PDB entry 4JI4 | X-ray diffraction, 3.69 A resolution | chains A and K of the 21 polymer chains in the assembly

[Chain A]
Molecule: 16S rRNA
Organism: Thermus thermophilus
Sequence (1522 nucleotides; each row starts with the number of its first residue; note: 42 numbers in that range are skipped by the numbering (no residue carries them; nothing is unmodelled there); a row labelled like 190A-190L holds insertion residues (190A, then the next letters in order); numbering starts at 0):
     0 UUUGUUGGAGAGUUUGAUCCUGGCUCAGGGUGAACGCUGGCGGCGUGCCU
    50 AAGACAUGCAAGUCGUGCGGG
    73 CCGCGGGGUUUU
    88 ACUCCG
    95 UGGUC
   101 AGCGGCGGACGGGUGAGUAACGCGUGGGU
  129A G
   130 ACCUACCCGGAAGAGGGGGACAACCCGGGGAAACUCGGGCUAAUCCCCCA
   180 UGUGGACCCGC
190A-190L CCCUUGGGGUGU
   191 GUCCAAAGGGCUUU
   216 GCCCGCUUCCGGAUGGGCCCGCGUCCCAUCAGCUAGUUGGUGGGGUAAUG
   266 GCCCACCAAGGCGACGACGGGUAGCCGGUCUGAGAGGAUGGCCGGCCACA
   316 GGGGCACUGAGACACGGGCCCCACUCCUACGGGAGGCAGCAGUUAGGAAU
   366 CUUCCGCAAUGGGCGCAAGCCUGACGGAGCGACGCCGCUUGGAGGAAGAA
   416 GCCCUUCGGGGUGUAAACUCCUGAA
   442 CCCGGGACGAAACCCCCGACGA
   474 GGGGACUGACGGUACCGGG
   494 GUAAUAGCGCCGGCCAACUCCGUGCCAGCAGCCGCGGUAAUACGGAGGGC
   544 GCGAGCGUUACCCGGAUUCACUGGGCGUAAAGGGCGUGUAGGCGGCCUGG
   594 GGCGUCCCAUGUGAAAGACCACGGCUCAACCGUGGGGGAGCGUGGGAUAC
   644 GCUCAGGCUAGACGGUGGGAGAGGGUGGUGGAAUUCCCGGAGUAGCGGUG
   694 AAAUGCGCAGAUACCGGGAGGAACGCCGAUGGCGAAGGCAGCCACCUGGU
   744 CCACCCGUGACGCUGAGGCGCGAAAGCGUGGGGAGCAAACCGGAUUAGAU
   794 ACCCGGGUAGUCCACGCCCUAAACGAUGCGCGCUAGGUCUCUGGGUCU
   848 CCUGGGGGCCGAAGCUAACGCGUUAAGCGCGCCGCCUGGGGAGUACGGCC
   898 GCAAGGCUGAAACUCAAAGGAAUUGACGGGGGCCCGCACAAGCGGUGGAG
   948 CAUGUGGUUUAAUUCGAAGXAACGCGAAGAACCUUACCAGGCCUUGACAU
   998 GCUAGG
 1003A G
  1004 AACCCGGGUGAAAGCCUGGGGUGCCCC
1030A-1030D GCGA
  1031 GGGGAGCCCUAGCACAGGUGCUGCAUGGCCGUCGUCAGCUCGUGCCGUGA
  1081 GGUGUUGGGUUAAGUCCCGCAACGAGCGCAACCCCCGCCGUUAGUUGCCA
  1131 GCGGUUCGGCCGGGCACUCUAACGGGACUGCCCGCGAAA
  1171 GCGGGAGGAAGGAGGGGACGACGUCUGGUCAGCAUGGCCCUUACGGCCUG
  1221 GGCGACACACGUGCUACAAUGCCCACUACAAAGCGAUGCCACCCGGCAAC
  1271 GGGGAGCUAAUCGCAAAAAGGUGGGCCCAGUUCGGAUUGGGGUCUGCAAC
  1321 CCGACCCCAUGAAGCCGGAAUCGCUAGUAAUCGCGGAUCAG
 1361A C
  1362 CAUGCCGCGGUGAAUACGUUCCCGGGCCUUGUACACACXGCCXGUXACGC
  1412 CAUGGGAGCGGGCUCUACCCGAAGUCGCCGGG
  1446 AGCCUACGGG
  1459 CAGGCGCCGAGGGUAGGGCCCGUGACUGGGGUGAAGUCGUAACAAGGUAG
  1509 CUGUACCGGAAGGUGCGGCUGGAUCCACUCCUUUCU
Disordered / not traced: 0-4, 1534-1538
Modified / non-standard residues: PSU (pseudouridine-5'-monophosphate) at position 516, 7MG (7N-methyl-8-hydroguanosine-5'-monophosphate) at position 527, M2G (N2-dimethylguanosine-5'-monophosphate) at position 966, 5MC (5-methylcytidine-5'-monophosphate) at position 967, 2MG (2N-methylguanosine-5'-monophosphate) at position 1207, 5MC (5-methylcytidine-5'-monophosphate) at position 1400, 4OC (4n,o2'-methylcytidine-5'-monophosphate) at position 1402, 5MC (5-methylcytidine-5'-monophosphate) at position 1404, 5MC (5-methylcytidine-5'-monophosphate) at position 1407, UR3 (3-methyluridine-5'-monophoshate) at position 1498, MA6 (6N-dimethyladenosine-5'-monophoshate) at position 1518, MA6 (6N-dimethyladenosine-5'-monophoshate) at position 1519, PSU (pseudouridine-5'-monophosphate) at position 1540, PSU (pseudouridine-5'-monophosphate) at position 1541
Construct notes: conflict U1490 (C2113 in M26923.1), C1534 (A2157 in M26923.1), A1535 (C2158 in M26923.1)
Ion coordination: Mg2+ site 1 near U5 (its only coordinating residue here); Mg2+ site 2 near U12 (its only coordinating residue here); Mg2+ site 3 near G21 (its only coordinating residue here); Mg2+ site 4: G46, G394; Mg2+ site 5: C48, G115; Mg2+ site 6 near A53 (its only coordinating residue here); Mg2+ site 7: A59, C386, U387; Mg2+ site 8: U62, G105; Mg2+ site 9 near C89 (its only coordinating residue here); Mg2+ site 10 near C92 (its only coordinating residue here); Mg2+ site 11 near G107 (its only coordinating residue here); Mg2+ site 12 near A109 (its only coordinating residue here); 105 more Mg2+ sites not listed
Reported in the primary citation:
  - conformationally variable residues: G1491

[Chain K]
Molecule: Ribosomal protein S11
Organism: Thermus thermophilus
UniProt: P80376 (RS11_THET8); residues 1-129 here = UniProt positions 1-129
Chain sequence (129 residues; numbered 1 to 129; the number before each row is that of its first residue):
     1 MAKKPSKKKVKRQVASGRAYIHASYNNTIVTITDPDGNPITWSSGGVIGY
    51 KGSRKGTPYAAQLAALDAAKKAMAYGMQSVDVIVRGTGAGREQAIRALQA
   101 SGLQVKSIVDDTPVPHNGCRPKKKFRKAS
Disordered / not traced: 1-10, 127-129
Ion coordination: Mg2+: Asn26 (shared with U692(A) of chain A)

[Interface between chain A and chain K]
Pairs across the interface - 71 pairs, chain A then chain K:
  G674(A) - His116(K)  base contact
  A675(A) - Val114(K)  hydrogen bond to the sugar
  A675(A) - Pro115(K)  base contact
  A675(A) - His116(K)  hydrogen bond to the base
  A675(A) - Gly118(K)  base contact
  A676(A) - Pro113(K)  sugar contact
  A676(A) - Pro115(K)  sugar contact
  U677(A) - Cys119(K)  hydrogen bond to the base
  G683(A) - Asn38(K)  hydrogen bond to the base
  A684(A) - Asn38(K)  sugar contact
  A684(A) - Pro39(K)  hydrogen bond to the sugar
  G685(A) - Pro39(K)  sugar contact
  G685(A) - Trp42(K)  sugar contact
  U686(A) - Trp42(K)  hydrogen bond to the sugar
  U686(A) - Tyr75(K)  phosphate contact
  G688(A) - Trp42(K)  sugar contact
  G688(A) - Ser44(K)  hydrogen bond to the phosphate
  G688(A) - Gly46(K)  sugar contact
  G688(A) - Val47(K)  sugar contact
  C689(A) - Asn27(K)  hydrogen bond to the phosphate
  C689(A) - Ser44(K)  hydrogen bond to the phosphate
  C689(A) - Gly45(K)  hydrogen bond to the phosphate
  C689(A) - Gly46(K)  hydrogen bond to the phosphate
  C689(A) - Lys55(K)  salt bridge to the phosphate
  G690(A) - Ser24(K)  phosphate contact
  G690(A) - Asn27(K)  hydrogen bond to the phosphate
  G690(A) - Ile29(K)  phosphate contact
  G690(A) - Lys55(K)  hydrogen bond to the base
  G691(A) - Asn26(K)  hydrogen bond to the phosphate
  G691(A) - Lys51(K)  base contact
  G691(A) - Gly52(K)  base contact
  G691(A) - Lys55(K)  base contact
  U692(A) - Asn26(K)  hydrogen bond to the phosphate
  U692(A) - Gly52(K)  base contact
  U692(A) - Ser53(K)  hydrogen bond to the base
  U692(A) - Lys124(K)  salt bridge to the phosphate
  A694(A) - Ser53(K)  hydrogen bond to the phosphate
  A695(A) - Gly52(K)  phosphate contact
  A695(A) - Ser53(K)  hydrogen bond to the phosphate
  A704(A) - Trp42(K)  base contact
  U705(A) - Trp42(K)  base contact
  A706(A) - Thr31(K)  hydrogen bond to the sugar
  C707(A) - Tyr20(K)  phosphate contact
  C707(A) - Thr33(K)  sugar contact
  C707(A) - Gly37(K)  hydrogen bond to the sugar
  C707(A) - Pro39(K)  base contact
  C707(A) - Arg85(K)  salt bridge to the phosphate
  C708(A) - Tyr20(K)  phosphate contact
  C708(A) - Asp36(K)  hydrogen bond to the sugar
  C708(A) - Gly37(K)  sugar contact
  C708(A) - Arg85(K)  salt bridge to the phosphate
  A715(A) - Gly118(K)  base contact
  A716(A) - Asn117(K)  hydrogen bond to the sugar
  A716(A) - Gly118(K)  sugar contact
  C717(A) - His116(K)  sugar contact
  G718(A) - Pro115(K)  sugar contact
  G718(A) - His116(K)  stacking on the base
  G718(A) - Asn117(K)  sugar contact
  G778(A) - Cys119(K)  sugar contact
  G778(A) - Arg120(K)  hydrogen bond to the sugar
  C779(A) - Arg120(K)  hydrogen bond to the sugar
  C779(A) - Pro121(K)  phosphate contact
  C779(A) - Lys122(K)  phosphate contact
  A780(A) - Lys122(K)  phosphate contact
  A780(A) - Lys123(K)  hydrogen bond to the phosphate
  C796(A) - Lys123(K)  salt bridge to the phosphate
  C797(A) - Lys124(K)  salt bridge to the phosphate
  G798(A) - Lys122(K)  salt bridge to the phosphate
  G1523(A) - Lys123(K)  salt bridge to the phosphate
  C1524(A) - Arg120(K)  salt bridge to the phosphate
  G1525(A) - Arg120(K)  salt bridge to the phosphate
Other interface residues (no listed pair), chain A (36 interface residues in all): A687, G714, A777
Other interface residues (no listed pair), chain K (37 interface residues in all): His22, Ile40, Arg54

[Overview]
The interface between chain A and chain K involves 36 residues on one side and 37 on the other, with 25
hydrogen bonds, 10 salt bridges and 1 aromatic stacking contact. Polar pairs include A675(A)-His116(K),
U677(A)-Cys119(K) and G683(A)-Asn38(K). G46(A) and G394(A) form the Mg2+ site 4. From the paper:
conformational variability at G1491(A).
Chain A is 16S rRNA and chain K is Ribosomal protein S11, both from Thermus thermophilus; the structure,
Crystal Structure of 30S ribosomal subunit from Thermus thermophilus, was determined by X-ray diffraction
(same publication as 4JI0, 4JI1, 4JI2, 4JI3, 4JI5, 4JI6, 4JI7 and 4JI8).
